1PT9 - chain A; structure by X-ray diffraction, 2.42 A resolution.

[Chain A]
Protein: NAD(P) transhydrogenase, mitochondrial
From: Homo sapiens
Notes: EC 1.6.1.2
UniProt: Q13423 (NNTM_HUMAN); residues 1-207 here correspond to UniProt positions 880-1086 (UniProt number = residue number + 879)
Chain sequence (207 residues; row label = number of the first residue in the row):
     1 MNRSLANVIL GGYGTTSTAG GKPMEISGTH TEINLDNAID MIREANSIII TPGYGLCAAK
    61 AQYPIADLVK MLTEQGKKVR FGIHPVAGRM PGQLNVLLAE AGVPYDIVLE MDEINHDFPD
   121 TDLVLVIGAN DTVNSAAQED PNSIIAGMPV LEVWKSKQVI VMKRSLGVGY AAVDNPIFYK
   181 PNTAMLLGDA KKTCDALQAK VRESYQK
Unresolved in the structure: 1-22, 205-207
UniProt features mapped onto this chain:
  - binding site (NADP(+)): Tyr-54, Val-86 to Pro-91, Gly-128 to Thr-132, Gly-147, Met-148, Lys-163 to Tyr-170, Asp-189, Ala-190
  - modified residue: Lys-200 (N6-succinyllysine)

[Overview]
From UniProt: 24 NADP+-binding residues.
Chain A is NAD(P) transhydrogenase, mitochondrial (Homo sapiens); the structure, Crystal Structure Analysis of
the DIII Component of Transhydrogenase with a Thio-Nicotinamide Nucleotide Analogue, was determined by X-ray
diffraction.
